Entry 6N8T (electron microscopy, 7.70 A resolution (low resolution: residue-level contacts below are approximate; hydrogen-bond / salt-bridge calls are withheld)); this record covers chains D and E of the 6 polymer chains in the assembly.

# Chain D (and E)
Name: Heat shock protein 104
Organism: Saccharomyces cerevisiae (strain ATCC 204508 / S288c)
Notes: chain E of this document is another copy of the same molecule, construct and numbering; everything in this record applies to it too
UniProtKB: P31539 (HS104_YEAST); residues 6-884 here = UniProt positions 6-884
Chain sequence (879 residues; each row starts with the number of its first residue):
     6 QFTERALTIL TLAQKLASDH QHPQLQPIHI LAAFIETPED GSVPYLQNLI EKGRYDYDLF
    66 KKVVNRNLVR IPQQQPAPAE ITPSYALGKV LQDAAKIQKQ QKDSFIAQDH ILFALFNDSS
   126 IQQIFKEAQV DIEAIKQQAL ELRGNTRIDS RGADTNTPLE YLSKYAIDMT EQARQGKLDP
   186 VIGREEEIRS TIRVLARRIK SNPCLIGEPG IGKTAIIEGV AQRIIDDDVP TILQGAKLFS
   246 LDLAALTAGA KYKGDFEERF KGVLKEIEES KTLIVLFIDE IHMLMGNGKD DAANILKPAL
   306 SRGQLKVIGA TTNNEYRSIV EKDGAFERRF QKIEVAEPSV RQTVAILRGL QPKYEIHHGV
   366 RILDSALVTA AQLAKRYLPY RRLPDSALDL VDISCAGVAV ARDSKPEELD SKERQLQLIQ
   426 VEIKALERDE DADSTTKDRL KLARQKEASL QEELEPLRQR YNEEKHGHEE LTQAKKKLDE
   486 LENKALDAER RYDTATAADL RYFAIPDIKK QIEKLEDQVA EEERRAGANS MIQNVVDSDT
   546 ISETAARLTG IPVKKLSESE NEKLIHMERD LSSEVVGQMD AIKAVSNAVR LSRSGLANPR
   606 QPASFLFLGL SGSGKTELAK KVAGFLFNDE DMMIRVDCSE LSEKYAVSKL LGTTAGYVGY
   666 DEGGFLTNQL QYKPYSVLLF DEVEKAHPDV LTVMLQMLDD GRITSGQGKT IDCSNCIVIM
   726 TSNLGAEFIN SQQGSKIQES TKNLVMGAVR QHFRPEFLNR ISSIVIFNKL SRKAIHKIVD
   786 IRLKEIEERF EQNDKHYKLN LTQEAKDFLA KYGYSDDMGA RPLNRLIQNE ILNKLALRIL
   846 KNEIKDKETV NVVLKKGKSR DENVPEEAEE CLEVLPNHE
Disordered / not traced: 149-165, 410-537, 860-873 (chain E: 149-166, 410-537, 860-873)
Residues lining bound ligands:
  - ATP (adenosine-5'-triphosphate), molecule 1: Asp184, Pro185, Val186, Ile187, Arg189, Glu213, Pro214, Gly215, Ile216, Gly217, Lys218, Thr219, Ala220, Ile351, Leu355, Tyr359, Pro389, Asp390, Leu393
  - ATP, molecule 2: Glu579, Val580, Val581, Gln583, Leu615, Ser616, Gly617, Ser618, Gly619, Lys620, Thr621, Glu622, Arg640, Thr726, Leu775, Ile783, Arg787, Ala825, Arg826, Asn829
UniProt features mapped onto this chain:
  - motif: Asn773 to Lys789 (Nuclear localization signal)
  - binding site (ATP): Gly212 to Thr219, Gly614 to Thr621
  - modified residue: Ser206 (Phosphoserine), Ser306 (Phosphoserine), Thr499 (Phosphothreonine), Ser535 (Phosphoserine)
  - cross-link (Glycyl lysine isopeptide (Lys-Gly)): Lys442 (interchain with G-Cter in ubiquitin), Lys620 (interchain with G-Cter in ubiquitin)
  - mutagenesis: Asp184 (D184A/D/F/N/L/Q/S: Confers resistance to prion-curing by guanidine; D184K/W/Y: Impairs prion propagation), Gly217 (G217S: Largely reduces ATP hydrolysis. Alters bud morphology and causes septin mislocalization; when associated with I-499; G217V: Completely abolishes ATP hydrolysis), Lys218 (K218T: Abolishes substrate binding. Unable to confer thermotolerance. Reduces ATP hydrolysis by 98%; when associated with T-315. Completely abolishes ATPase activity; when associated with T-620), Tyr257 (Y257A: Reduces thermotolerance 10-fold), Glu285 (E285Q: In HSP104(TRAP); completely abolishes ATP hydrolysis, but does not affect nucleotide binding, thus keeping HSP104 in an ATP-bound state; when associated with Q-687), Ala315 (A315T: Reduces ATP hydrolysis by 98%; when associated with T-218), Thr317 (T317A: Reduces rate of ATP hydrolysis at NBD1 nearly 10-fold. No effect on oligomerization), Arg334 (R334M: Reduces ATPase activity by 80%. Impairs oligomerization), Arg419 (R419M: Reduces ATPase activity by 80%), Arg444 (R444M: Reduces ATPase activity by 80%), Leu462 (L462R: Impairs prion propagation, but does not affect thermotolerance), Arg495 (R495M: Increases ATPase activity 3-fold), 18 further mutagenesis entries in UniProt
From the paper describing this entry:
  - mutagenesis - E285A/E687A: abolished catalytic activity on ATP

# Interface between chain D and chain E
Contacting residue pairs (119):
  Gln6(D) - Glu138(E)
  Lys104(D) - Phe121(E)
  Lys104(D) - Asn122(E)
  Lys104(D) - Asp123(E)
  Lys104(D) - Asp136(E)
  Gln106(D) - Lys101(E)
  Lys107(D) - Lys94(E)
  Lys107(D) - Asp98(E)
  Lys107(D) - Lys101(E)
  Lys107(D) - Asp123(E)
  Asp108(D) - Asn122(E)
  Ser109(D) - Asn122(E)
  Ser109(D) - Asp136(E)
  Ser109(D) - Ile137(E)
  Ser109(D) - Glu138(E)
  Phe110(D) - Glu138(E)
  Glu191(D) - Arg552(E)
  Arg198(D) - Ala401(E)
  Arg198(D) - Thr549(E)
  Arg198(D) - Arg552(E)
  Arg198(D) - Leu553(E)
  Ala201(D) - His363(E)
  Ala201(D) - Ala401(E)
  Arg202(D) - Asp397(E)
  Arg202(D) - Ile398(E)
  Arg203(D) - His362(E)
  Arg203(D) - His363(E)
  Arg203(D) - Asp397(E)
  Ile204(D) - Asp397(E)
  Lys205(D) - Asp390(E)
  Lys205(D) - Asp394(E)
  Lys205(D) - Asp397(E)
  Pro235(D) - Asp408(E)
  Tyr257(D) - Lys256(E)
  Tyr257(D) - Tyr257(E)
  Lys258(D) - Asn292(E)
  Gly259(D) - Thr252(E)
  Glu262(D) - Thr252(E)
  Glu263(D) - Ala255(E)
  Glu263(D) - Lys256(E)
  Lys266(D) - Ala249(E)
  Lys266(D) - Ala253(E)
  Lys294(D) - Glu320(E)
  Asp296(D) - Leu248(E)
  Ile300(D) - His287(E)
  Leu301(D) - Leu248(E)
  Arg307(D) - Thr219(E)
  Arg307(D) - Glu223(E)
  Asn318(D) - Tyr677(E)
  Asn319(D) - Tyr677(E)
  Arg322(D) - Tyr665(E)
  Arg322(D) - Asp666(E)
  Arg322(D) - Glu667(E)
  Arg322(D) - Asn673(E)
  Arg322(D) - Gln676(E)
  Arg322(D) - Tyr677(E)
  Arg322(D) - Gln712(E)
  Glu326(D) - Gln712(E)
  Glu326(D) - Lys714(E)
  Gly329(D) - Pro214(E)
  Glu332(D) - Arg386(E)
  Arg333(D) - Pro214(E)
  Arg333(D) - Gly215(E)
  Arg333(D) - Tyr385(E)
  Arg333(D) - Arg386(E)
  Phe335(D) - Arg386(E)
  Gln336(D) - Ile398(E)
  Gln336(D) - Leu553(E)
  Lys337(D) - Gln676(E)
  Lys337(D) - Tyr677(E)
  Glu339(D) - Tyr677(E)
  Glu339(D) - Lys678(E)
  Thr374(D) - Gln797(E)
  Gln377(D) - Glu796(E)
  Gln377(D) - Gln797(E)
  Lys380(D) - Asp636(E)
  Lys559(D) - Glu796(E)
  Ile570(D) - Leu845(E)
  Arg595(D) - Ala841(E)
  Arg595(D) - Leu842(E)
  Arg595(D) - Leu845(E)
  Leu596(D) - Leu837(E)
  Leu596(D) - Asn838(E)
  Leu596(D) - Ala841(E)
  Ser599(D) - Ala841(E)
  Ser599(D) - Ile844(E)
  Ser599(D) - Leu845(E)
  Gly600(D) - Phe795(E)
  Gly600(D) - Glu796(E)
  Leu601(D) - Phe795(E)
  Leu601(D) - Leu837(E)
  Leu601(D) - Leu840(E)
  Leu601(D) - Ala841(E)
  Leu601(D) - Ile844(E)
  Asn603(D) - Gln833(E)
  Arg605(D) - Asp636(E)
  Leu655(D) - Glu645(E)
  Leu656(D) - Glu645(E)
  Thr659(D) - Ser647(E)
  Thr659(D) - Lys649(E)
  Thr659(D) - Tyr650(E)
  Ala660(D) - Val652(E)
  Tyr662(D) - Glu648(E)
  Tyr662(D) - Lys649(E)
  Tyr662(D) - Tyr650(E)
  Asp694(D) - Lys690(E)
  Val698(D) - Glu645(E)
  Gln701(D) - Asp686(E)
  Asp705(D) - Lys625(E)
  Asp705(D) - Arg640(E)
  Arg707(D) - Arg640(E)
  Arg707(D) - Asp642(E)
  Thr709(D) - Asp642(E)
  Thr709(D) - Glu645(E)
  Asn764(D) - Met823(E)
  Asn764(D) - Arg826(E)
  Asn764(D) - Pro827(E)
  Arg765(D) - Arg826(E)
  Ser767(D) - Asn834(E)
Also at the interface, not in a pair above, chain D (83 interface residues in all): Thr236, Asp260, Tyr321, Ser323, Ile338, Val340, Tyr382, Glu565, Leu569, Glu573, Asn592, Arg598, Gln606, Gly661, Gly711, Gly713, Arg755, Glu761, Ile766, Ser768
Also at the interface, not in a pair above, chain E (88 interface residues in all): Gln105, Val135, Met174, Ser245, Met288, Gly402, Val405, Ser653, Thr658, Ala660, Val663, Phe670, Arg794, Asp822, Arg830, Lys846

# Overview
83 residues of chain D face 88 of chain E across their interface. Bound to chain D: ATP. UniProt lists 16
ATP-binding residues and 30 mutagenesis sites on chain D. From the paper: E285A/E687A of chain D abolish
catalytic activity on ATP.
Both chains are Heat shock protein 104 (Saccharomyces cerevisiae (strain ATCC 204508 / S288c)). Entry 6N8T
(Hsp104DWB closed conformation) was determined by electron microscopy (same publication as 6N8V and 6N8Z).
